Entry 6ZG8 (electron microscopy, 3.49 A resolution); this record covers chains H and I of the 11 polymer chains in the assembly.

# Chain H
Molecule: ATP synthase subunit delta, mitochondrial
Source organism: Bos taurus
Reference sequence: P05630 (ATPD_BOVIN); residues 1-146 here correspond to UniProt positions 23-168 (UniProt number = residue number + 22)
Amino-acid sequence (146 residues; row label = number of the first residue in the row):
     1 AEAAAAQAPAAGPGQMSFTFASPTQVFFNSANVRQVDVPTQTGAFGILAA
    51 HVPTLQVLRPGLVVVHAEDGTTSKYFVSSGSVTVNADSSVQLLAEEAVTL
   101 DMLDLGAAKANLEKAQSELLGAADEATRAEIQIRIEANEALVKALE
Disordered / not traced: 1-13
Swiss-Prot annotation at these positions:
  - modified residue (N6-acetyllysine): Lys114, Lys143

# Chain I
Molecule: ATP synthase subunit epsilon, mitochondrial
Source organism: Bos taurus
Reference sequence: P05632 (ATP5E_BOVIN); residues 1-50 here correspond to UniProt positions 2-51 (UniProt number = residue number + 1)
Amino-acid sequence (50 residues; row label = number of the first residue in the row):
     1 VAYWRQAGLSYIRYSQICAKAVRDALKTEFKANAMKTSGSTIKIVKVKKE
Disordered / not traced: 48-50
Swiss-Prot annotation at these positions:
  - modified residue (N6-acetyllysine): Lys20, Lys31, Lys36, Lys43

# Chain H / chain I interface
Residue-residue contacts (44; chain H residue first):
  Thr24(H) - Thr37(I)  hydrogen bond
  Gln41(H) - Tyr14(I)  hydrogen bond
  Val57(H) - Tyr11(I)
  Leu58(H) - Tyr11(I)  hydrogen bond (backbone-side chain)
  Arg59(H) - Tyr14(I)
  Pro60(H) - Tyr14(I)
  Pro60(H) - Cys18(I)
  Phe76(H) - Val22(I)  hydrophobic
  Ser78(H) - Cys18(I)
  Ser78(H) - Ala19(I)
  Ser78(H) - Val22(I)
  Ser79(H) - Tyr11(I)  hydrogen bond
  Ser79(H) - Ser15(I)
  Gly80(H) - Tyr11(I)  hydrogen bond (backbone-side chain)
  Glu95(H) - Ser15(I)  hydrogen bond
  Glu95(H) - Gln16(I)
  Glu95(H) - Ala19(I)
  Glu96(H) - Val22(I)
  Glu96(H) - Arg23(I)
  Val98(H) - Leu26(I)  hydrophobic
  Met102(H) - Leu26(I)
  Met102(H) - Lys27(I)
  Met102(H) - Phe30(I)  hydrophobic
  Leu103(H) - Ala25(I)
  Leu103(H) - Lys27(I)
  Asp104(H) - Ala25(I)  hydrogen bond (backbone-backbone)
  Asp104(H) - Leu26(I)
  Asp104(H) - Lys27(I)  salt bridge
  Asp104(H) - Thr28(I)
  Glu125(H) - Ala7(I)
  Ala129(H) - Tyr3(I)
  Ala129(H) - Ala7(I)  hydrophobic
  Glu130(H) - Arg13(I)  salt bridge
  Glu130(H) - Ile17(I)
  Gln132(H) - Tyr3(I)
  Ile133(H) - Tyr3(I)  hydrophobic
  Ile133(H) - Trp4(I)  hydrophobic
  Ile133(H) - Leu9(I)  hydrophobic
  Ile133(H) - Tyr14(I)  hydrophobic
  Ile133(H) - Ile17(I)  hydrophobic
  Glu136(H) - Tyr3(I)
  Glu136(H) - Tyr14(I)  hydrogen bond
  Ala137(H) - Ala21(I)  hydrophobic
  Leu141(H) - Val22(I)  hydrophobic
Also at the interface, not in a pair above, chain H (30 interface residues in all): Asp101, Ala108, Asn111, Ala126, Arg134, Asn138
Also at the interface, not in a pair above, chain I (23 interface residues in all): Asp24, Ala34

# Overview
30 residues of chain H face 23 of chain I across their interface, with 8 hydrogen bonds and 2 salt bridges.
Among the polar pairs are Asp104(H)-Lys27(I), Glu130(H)-Arg13(I) and Thr24(H)-Thr37(I).
Chain H is ATP synthase subunit delta, mitochondrial and chain I is ATP synthase subunit epsilon,
mitochondrial, both from Bos taurus; the structure, bovine ATP synthase rotor domain state 2, was determined
by electron microscopy together with 6Z1R, 6Z1U, 6ZG7 and 6ZIK from the same study.
